6LNC - chains M and A of the 11 polymer chains in the assembly; structure by electron microscopy, 3.21 A resolution.

[Chain M]
Molecule: Crispr RNA
Source organism: Vibrio cholerae
Sequence (60 nucleotides; row label = number of the first residue in the row):
     1 CUGAUAACUUCACGGCGGGCUUGAUGUCCGCGUCUACCUGGUGAACUGCC
    51 GAGUAGGUAG

[Chain A]
Molecule: CRISPR-associated protein Cas6
Source organism: Vibrio cholerae
Amino-acid sequence (199 residues; each row starts with the number of its first residue):
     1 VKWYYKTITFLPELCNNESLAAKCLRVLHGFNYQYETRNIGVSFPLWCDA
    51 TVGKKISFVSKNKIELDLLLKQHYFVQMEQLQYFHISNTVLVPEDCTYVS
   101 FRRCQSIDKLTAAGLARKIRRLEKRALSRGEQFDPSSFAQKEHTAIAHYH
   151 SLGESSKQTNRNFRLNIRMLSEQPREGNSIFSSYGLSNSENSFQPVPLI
Disordered / not traced: 1, 199
Reported in the primary citation:
  - binding site for Crispr RNA (chain M): His-29
  - catalytic residues: His-29 (citing earlier work)

[Chain M / chain A interface]
Contacting residue pairs (42):
  A45(M) / Ile-107(A)  base contact
  A45(M) / Asp-108(A)  base contact
  A45(M) / Thr-111(A)  sugar contact
  A45(M) / Tyr-149(A)  base contact
  A45(M) / Ser-151(A)  base contact
  A45(M) / Arg-164(A)  hydrogen bond to the base
  C46(M) / Ala-113(A)  phosphate contact
  C46(M) / Arg-117(A)  salt bridge to the phosphate
  C46(M) / Arg-161(A)  base contact
  C46(M) / Phe-163(A)  base contact
  U47(M) / Arg-117(A)  phosphate contact
  U47(M) / Arg-120(A)  salt bridge to the phosphate
  U47(M) / Arg-161(A)  hydrogen bond to the sugar
  G48(M) / Arg-120(A)  salt bridge to the phosphate
  C49(M) / Arg-121(A)  salt bridge to the phosphate
  C49(M) / Lys-124(A)  salt bridge to the phosphate
  C50(M) / Arg-121(A)  salt bridge to the phosphate
  C50(M) / Arg-125(A)  sugar contact
  G51(M) / Arg-125(A)  salt bridge to the phosphate
  A52(M) / Arg-125(A)  phosphate contact
  G53(M) / Arg-125(A)  salt bridge to the phosphate
  U54(M) / Leu-122(A)  phosphate contact
  U54(M) / Ser-137(A)  base contact
  U54(M) / Ala-139(A)  hydrogen bond to the base
  U54(M) / Lys-141(A)  base contact
  A55(M) / Lys-118(A)  salt bridge to the phosphate
  A55(M) / Lys-141(A)  salt bridge to the phosphate
  G57(M) / Glu-190(A)  phosphate contact
  U58(M) / Gln-105(A)  phosphate contact
  U58(M) / Lys-109(A)  base contact
  U58(M) / Asn-188(A)  phosphate contact
  U58(M) / Glu-190(A)  phosphate contact
  A59(M) / Arg-103(A)  salt bridge to the phosphate
  A59(M) / Gln-105(A)  phosphate contact
  A59(M) / Ser-182(A)  hydrogen bond to the phosphate
  G60(M) / His-29(A)  phosphate contact
  G60(M) / Ser-156(A)  hydrogen bond to the sugar
  G60(M) / Lys-157(A)  hydrogen bond to the sugar
  G60(M) / Arg-161(A)  base contact
  G60(M) / Phe-163(A)  base contact
  G60(M) / Ser-183(A)  hydrogen bond to the phosphate
  G60(M) / Tyr-184(A)  phosphate contact
Interface residues without a listed pair, chain A (34 interface residues in all): Ser-128, Phe-138, Asn-162, Asn-166

[Summary]
Chain M and chain A form an interface of 15 and 34 residues respectively, with 7 hydrogen bonds and 11 salt
bridges. Among the polar pairs are A45(M)/Arg-164(A), U54(M)/Ala-139(A) and U47(M)/Arg-161(A). From the paper:
the catalytic residue His-29(A); a binding site for Crispr RNA (chain M) at His-29(A).
Here chain M is Crispr RNA and chain A is CRISPR-associated protein Cas6, both from Vibrio cholerae. Entry
6LNC (CryoEM structure of Cascade-TniQ complex) was determined by electron microscopy together with 6LNB from
the same study.
